PDB entry 7O3T | electron microscopy, 3.10 A resolution | chains T and v of the 32 polymer chains in the assembly

# Chain T (and v)
Name: TrwF protein
From: Escherichia coli
Notes: chain v of this document is another copy of the same molecule, construct and numbering; everything in this record applies to it too
UniProtKB: O50336 (O50336_ECOLX); numbering as in UniProt (aligned over 1-266)
Chain sequence (266 residues; row label = number of the first residue in the row):
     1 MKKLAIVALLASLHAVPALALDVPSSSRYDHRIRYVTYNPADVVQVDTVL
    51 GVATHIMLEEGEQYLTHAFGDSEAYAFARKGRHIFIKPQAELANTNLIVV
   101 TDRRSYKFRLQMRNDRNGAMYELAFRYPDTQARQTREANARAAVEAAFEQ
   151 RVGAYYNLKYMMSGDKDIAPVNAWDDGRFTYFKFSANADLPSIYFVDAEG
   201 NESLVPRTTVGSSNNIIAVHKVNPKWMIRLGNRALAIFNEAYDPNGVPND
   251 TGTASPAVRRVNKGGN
Unresolved in the structure: 1-20, 136-266
Sequence notes: conflict Asp-71 (Ile in O50336), Ser-72 (Pro in O50336), Glu-73 (Lys in O50336), Ala-74 (Pro in O50336), Tyr-75 (Met in O50336), Ala-76 (Pro in O50336), Phe-77 (Leu in O50336), Ala-78 (Pro in O50336), Arg-79 (Gly in O50336), Lys-80 (Arg in O50336), Gly-81 (Ala in O50336), Arg-82 (Gly in O50336), His-83 (Ile in O50336), Ile-84 (Phe in O50336), Phe-85 (Leu in O50336), Ile-86 (Ser in O50336), Lys-87 (Ser in O50336), Pro-88 (Arg in O50336), Gln-89 (Thr in O50336)

# Chain T / chain v interface
Pairs across the interface (34; chain T residue first):
  Ser-27(T) with Ala-41(v)
  Tyr-29(T) with Asn-39(v); Ala-41(v)
  Asp-30(T) with Leu-21(v), hydrogen bond (side chain-backbone); Ala-41(v); Asp-42(v); Val-43(v)
  Arg-32(T) with Leu-21(v)
  Ile-33(T) with Ala-41(v); Val-43(v), hydrophobic; Lys-107(v)
  Tyr-35(T) with Ala-41(v)
  Gly-51(T) with Gly-70(v); Thr-95(v)
  Val-52(T) with Asn-96(v)
  Ala-53(T) with Phe-69(v); Asn-96(v), hydrogen bond (backbone-side chain); Ile-98(v)
  His-55(T) with Val-100(v); Ser-105(v)
  Lys-80(T) with Leu-65(v), hydrogen bond (side chain-backbone); Thr-66(v)
  His-83(T) with Leu-65(v)
  Phe-85(T) with Ala-68(v), hydrophobic; Val-100(v), hydrophobic
  Lys-87(T) with Gly-70(v), hydrogen bond (side chain-backbone)
  Arg-116(T) with Asn-94(v), hydrogen bond (side chain-backbone)
  Tyr-121(T) with Val-43(v), hydrophobic; Asn-96(v); Ile-98(v); Phe-108(v); Arg-109(v)
  Glu-122(T) with Ser-105(v); Lys-107(v), salt bridge
Also at the interface, not in a pair above, chain v (21 interface residues in all): His-67, Asp-71

# Summary
Chain T and chain v form an interface of 17 and 21 residues respectively, with 5 hydrogen bonds and 1 salt
bridge. Polar contacts include Glu-122(T)/Lys-107(v), Asp-30(T)/Leu-21(v) and Ala-53(T)/Asn-96(v).
Both chains are TrwF protein (Escherichia coli). Entry 7O3T (I-layer structure (TrwF/VirB9NTD, TrwE/VirB10NTD)
of the outer membrane core complex from the fully-assembled R388 type IV ...) was determined by electron
microscopy together with 7O3J, 7O3V, 7O41 and 7OIU from the same study.
